8B40 - chains E and F of the 7 polymer chains in the assembly; structure by electron microscopy, 4.60 A resolution (low resolution: residue-level contacts below are approximate; hydrogen-bond / salt-bridge calls are withheld).

== Chain E (and F) ==
Name: Volume-regulated anion channel subunit LRRC8C
Organism: Mus musculus
Notes: chain F of this document is another copy of the same molecule, construct and numbering; everything in this record applies to it too
UniProt: Q8R502 (LRC8C_MOUSE); numbering as in UniProt (aligned over 2-803)
Amino-acid sequence (811 residues; row label = number of the first residue in the row; numbering starts at 0):
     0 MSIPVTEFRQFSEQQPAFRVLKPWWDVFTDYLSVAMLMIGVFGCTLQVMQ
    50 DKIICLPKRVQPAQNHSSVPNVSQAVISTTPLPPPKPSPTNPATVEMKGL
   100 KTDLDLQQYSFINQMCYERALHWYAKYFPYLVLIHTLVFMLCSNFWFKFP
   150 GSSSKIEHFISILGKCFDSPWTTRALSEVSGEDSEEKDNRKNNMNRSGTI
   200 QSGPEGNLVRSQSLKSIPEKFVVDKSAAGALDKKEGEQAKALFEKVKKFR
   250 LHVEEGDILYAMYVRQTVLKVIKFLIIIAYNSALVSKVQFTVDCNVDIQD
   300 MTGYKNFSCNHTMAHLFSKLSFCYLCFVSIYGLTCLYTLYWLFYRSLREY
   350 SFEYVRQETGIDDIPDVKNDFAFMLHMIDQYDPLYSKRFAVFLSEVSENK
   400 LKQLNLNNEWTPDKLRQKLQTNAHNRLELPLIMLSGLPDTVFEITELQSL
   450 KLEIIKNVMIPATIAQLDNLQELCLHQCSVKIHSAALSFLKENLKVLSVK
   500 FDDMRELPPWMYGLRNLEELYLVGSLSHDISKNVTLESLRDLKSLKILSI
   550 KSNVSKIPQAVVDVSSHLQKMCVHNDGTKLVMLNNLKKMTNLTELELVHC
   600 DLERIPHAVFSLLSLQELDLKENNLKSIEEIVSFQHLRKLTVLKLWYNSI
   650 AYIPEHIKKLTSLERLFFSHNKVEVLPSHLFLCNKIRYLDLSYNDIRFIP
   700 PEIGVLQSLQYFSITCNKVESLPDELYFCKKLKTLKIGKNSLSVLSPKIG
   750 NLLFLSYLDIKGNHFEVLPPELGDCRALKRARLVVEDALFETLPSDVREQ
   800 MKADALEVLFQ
Unresolved in the structure: 0-15, 60-94, 177-235, 528-530, 805-810
Disulfide bonds: Cys-54/Cys-308, Cys-115/Cys-293
Differences from the reference sequence: initiating methionine (0); expression tag (1, 804-810); conflict Arg-781 (Gly in Q8R502)
Curated features (UniProtKB/Swiss-Prot):
  - modified residue (Phosphoserine): Ser-212, Ser-215
  - mutagenesis: Leu-105 (L105R: No effect on channel activity of the complex with LRRC8A)

== Interface between chain E and chain F ==
Pairs across the interface - 40 pairs, chain E then chain F:
  Thr-101(E) with Gly-98(F)
  Asp-102(E) with Gly-98(F); Leu-99(F); Lys-100(F)
  Leu-103(E) with Gly-98(F); Leu-99(F)
  Asp-104(E) with Tyr-108(F)
  Gln-106(E) with Ile-53(F); Cys-54(F); Tyr-108(F); Asn-112(F)
  Gln-107(E) with Leu-99(F); Lys-100(F); Thr-101(F)
  Ser-109(E) with Ile-53(F)
  Phe-110(E) with Ile-53(F); Leu-55(F); Asn-309(F)
  Gln-113(E) with Ile-53(F); Asn-309(F); Thr-311(F)
  Glu-117(E) with Phe-289(F)
  Tyr-126(E) with Lys-318(F)
  Lys-247(E) with Arg-387(F)
  Asp-299(E) with Lys-57(F); Val-59(F); Leu-99(F)
  Met-300(E) with Leu-55(F); Pro-56(F); Lys-57(F); Leu-99(F); Ser-307(F)
  Thr-301(E) with Leu-55(F); Leu-99(F)
  Gly-302(E) with Met-96(F); Lys-97(F); Leu-99(F)
  Tyr-303(E) with Met-96(F); Lys-97(F); Gly-98(F)
Interface residues without a listed pair, chain E (22 interface residues in all): Arg-58, Met-114, Phe-144, Ser-153, Gln-298
Interface residues without a listed pair, chain F (24 interface residues in all): Phe-27, Thr-290, His-314, Asp-381

== Overview ==
Chain E and chain F form an interface of 22 and 24 residues respectively. Curated annotation (UniProt) lists
one mutagenesis site on chain E.
Chain E and chain F are both Volume-regulated anion channel subunit LRRC8C (Mus musculus); the structure,
Structure of homomeric LRRC8C Volume-Regulated Anion Channel, was determined by electron microscopy (same
publication as 8B41, 8B42 and 8BEN).
